PDB entry 5LKA | X-ray diffraction, 1.30 A resolution | chain A

[Chain A]
Protein: Haloalkane dehalogenase
Source organism: Sphingobium japonicum
Notes: EC 3.8.1.5
UniProt: D4Z2G1 (D4Z2G1_SPHJU); residue numbers follow UniProt; this construct covers 2-296
Amino-acid sequence (301 residues; each row starts with the number of its first residue):
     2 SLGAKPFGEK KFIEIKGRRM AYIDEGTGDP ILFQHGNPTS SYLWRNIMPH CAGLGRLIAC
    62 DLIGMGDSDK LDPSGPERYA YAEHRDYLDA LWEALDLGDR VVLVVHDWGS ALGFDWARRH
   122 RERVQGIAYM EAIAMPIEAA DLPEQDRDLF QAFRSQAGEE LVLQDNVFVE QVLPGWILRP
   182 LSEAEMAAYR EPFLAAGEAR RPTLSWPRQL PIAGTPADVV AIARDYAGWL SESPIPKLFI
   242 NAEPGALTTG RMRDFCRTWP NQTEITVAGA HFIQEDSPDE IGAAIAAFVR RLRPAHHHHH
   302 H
Sequence notes: engineered mutation Ala140 (Trp in D4Z2G1), Leu143 (Phe in D4Z2G1), Trp177 (Leu in D4Z2G1), Leu211 (Ile in D4Z2G1); expression tag (297-302)
UniProt features mapped onto this chain:
  - active site: Asp108 (Nucleophile), Glu132 (Proton donor), His272 (Proton acceptor)
  - binding site (chloride): Asn38, Trp109
  - mutagenesis: Asn38 (N38D/E/F/Q: Loss of activity), Asp108 (D108A: Loss of activity; D108N: 58% of wild-type activity), Trp109 (W109L: Loss of activity), Glu132 (E132Q: Loss of activity), Phe151 (F151L/W/Y: Increase in activity), Phe169 (F169L: 31% of wild-type activity), Glu244 (E244Q: 38% of wild-type activity), His272 (H272A: Loss of activity)

[Overview]
UniProt lists 3 active-site residues, chloride-binding residues Asn38 and Trp109 and 8 mutagenesis sites.
Chain A is Haloalkane dehalogenase (Sphingobium japonicum); the structure, Crystal structure of haloalkane
dehalogenase LinB 140A+143L+177W+211L mutant (LinB86) from Sphingobium japonicum UT26 at 1.3 A ..., was
determined by X-ray diffraction, deposited together with 4WDQ and 4WDR.
